4ZQ0 - chains B and F of the 4 polymer chains in the assembly; structure by X-ray diffraction, 3.10 A resolution.

[Chain B]
Protein: 14-3-3 protein
Organism: Giardia lamblia P15
UniProt: Q2QBT8 (Q2QBT8_GIAIN); residue numbers follow UniProt; this construct covers 5-238
Sequence (234 residues; numbered 5 to 238; the number before each row is that of its first residue):
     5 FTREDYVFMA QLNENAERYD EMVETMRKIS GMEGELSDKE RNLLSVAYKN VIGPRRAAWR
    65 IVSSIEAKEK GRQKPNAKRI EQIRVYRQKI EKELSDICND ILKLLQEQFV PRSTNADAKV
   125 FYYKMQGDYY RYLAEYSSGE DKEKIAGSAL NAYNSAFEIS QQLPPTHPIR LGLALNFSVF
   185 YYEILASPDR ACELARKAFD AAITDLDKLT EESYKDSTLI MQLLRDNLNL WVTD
Unresolved in the structure: 5

[Chain F]
Protein: A8Ap phosphopeptide
Sequence (8 residues; row label = number of the first residue in the row):
     1 ARAASAPA
Unresolved in the structure: 1-3, 8
Modified positions: S5 (phosphoserine; SEP)

[Interface between chain B and chain F]
Pairs across the interface - 14 pairs, chain B then chain F:
  K53(B) - S5(F)
  K53(B) - A6(F)  hydrogen bond (side chain-backbone)
  R60(B) - S5(F)
  R135(B) - S5(F)
  Y136(B) - S5(F)
  G176(B) - A6(F)
  L179(B) - A4(F)
  L179(B) - S5(F)
  L179(B) - A6(F)
  N180(B) - S5(F)
  N180(B) - A6(F)  hydrogen bond (side chain-backbone)
  V183(B) - A4(F)
  L227(B) - S5(F)
  N231(B) - A4(F)  hydrogen bond (side chain-backbone)
Interface residues without a listed pair, chain B (14 interface residues in all): S49, K128, L223, I224
Interface residues without a listed pair, chain F (4 interface residues in all): P7

[In short]
14 residues of chain B and 4 residues of chain F are in contact; the contacts include 3 hydrogen bonds. Polar
pairs include K53(B)-A6(F), N180(B)-A6(F) and N231(B)-A4(F).
Chain B is 14-3-3 protein (Giardia lamblia P15) and chain F is A8Ap phosphopeptide; the structure, crystal
structure of Giardia 14-3-3 in complex with the phosphopeptide A8Ap, was determined by X-ray diffraction,
deposited together with 5BY9.
